Entry 5KS2 (X-ray diffraction, 2.18 A resolution); this record covers chain A.

Chain A:
Name: 16S/23S rRNA (cytidine-2'-O)-methyltransferase TlyA
From: Mycobacterium tuberculosis
Notes: EC 2.1.1.226, 2.1.1.227
Reference sequence: P9WJ63 (TLYA_MYCTU); numbering as in UniProt (aligned over 60-268)
Sequence (225 residues; row label = number of the first residue in the row):
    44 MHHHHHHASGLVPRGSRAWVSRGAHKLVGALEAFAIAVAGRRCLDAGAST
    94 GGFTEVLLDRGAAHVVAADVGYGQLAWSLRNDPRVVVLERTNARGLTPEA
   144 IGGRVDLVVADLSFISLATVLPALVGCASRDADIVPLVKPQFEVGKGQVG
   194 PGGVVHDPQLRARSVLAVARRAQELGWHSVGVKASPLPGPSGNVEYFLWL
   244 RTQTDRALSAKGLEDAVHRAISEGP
Unresolved in the structure: 44-59
Construct notes: initiating methionine (44); expression tag (45-59)
Reported in the primary citation:
  - mutagenesis - R60A (3-fold), R60E (3-fold), W62A (10-fold), W62F, V63A (20-fold): decreased binding to SAM
  - mutagenesis - A61V: unchanged binding to SAM
  - interface residues: Trp-62
  - conformationally variable residues (helix shift, loop rearrangement, side-chain flip): Trp-62, Val-63, Ser-92, Thr-93, Tyr-115, Thr-134

Summary:
From the paper: R60A, R60E and W62A, among others, reduce binding to SAM; the interface residue Trp-62; 6
substitutions were tested in all.
Chain A is 16S/23S rRNA (cytidine-2'-O)-methyltransferase TlyA (Mycobacterium tuberculosis); the structure,
RAWV_CTD (Helix form) of 16S/23S 2'-O-methyltransferase TlyA, was determined by X-ray diffraction together
with 5KYG and 5EOV from the same study.
